PDB entry 3LSW | X-ray diffraction, 1.75 A resolution | chain A

== Chain A ==
Protein: GluA2 S1S2 domain
Source organism: Rattus norvegicus
Reference sequence: chimeric construct of P19492, Q9Z2W9: residues 4-117 from P19492 (GRIA3_RAT) positions 417-530 (UniProt number = residue number + 413); residues 120-261 from Q9Z2W9 positions 658-799 (UniProt number = residue number + 538)
Chain sequence (258 residues; numbered 4 to 261; the number before each row is that of its first residue):
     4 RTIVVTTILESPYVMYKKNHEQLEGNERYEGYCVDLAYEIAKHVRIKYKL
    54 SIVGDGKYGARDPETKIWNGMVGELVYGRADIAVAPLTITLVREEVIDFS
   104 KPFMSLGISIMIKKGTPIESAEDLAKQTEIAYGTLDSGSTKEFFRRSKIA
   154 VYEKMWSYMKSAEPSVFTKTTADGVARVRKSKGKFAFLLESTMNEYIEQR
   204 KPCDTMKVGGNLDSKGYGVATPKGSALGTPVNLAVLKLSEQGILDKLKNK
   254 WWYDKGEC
Differences from the reference sequence: linker (118-119)
Curated features (UniProtKB/Swiss-Prot):
  - binding site (L-glutamate): Pro-89, Thr-91, Arg-96, Ser-142, Thr-143, Glu-193
Disulfides: Cys-206/Cys-261
Metal / ion sites: Zn2+ site 1 near His-23 (its only coordinating residue here); Zn2+ site 2 near Glu-42 (its only coordinating residue here)
Ligand contacts:
  - 1-(4-methoxybenzoyl)-2-pyrrolidinone (4MP): Pro-105, Phe-106, Met-107, Ser-108, Ser-217, Lys-218, Gly-219, Ser-242, Leu-247
  - glutamic acid (GLU): Tyr-61, Pro-89, Leu-90, Thr-91, Arg-96, Leu-138, Gly-141, Ser-142, Thr-143, Leu-192, Glu-193, Met-196, Tyr-220

== Summary ==
Chain A binds glutamic acid and 1-(4-methoxybenzoyl)-2-pyrrolidinone. Curated annotation (UniProt) lists 6
L-glutamate-binding residues.
Chain A is GluA2 S1S2 domain (Rattus norvegicus); the structure, Aniracetam bound to the ligand binding domain
of GluA3, was determined by X-ray diffraction together with 3LSX, 3LSF and 3LSL from the same study.
